Entry 7U0H (electron microscopy, 2.76 A resolution); this record covers chains 1 and g of the 49 polymer chains in the assembly.

== Chain 1 ==
Molecule: 25S rRNA
Source organism: Saccharomyces cerevisiae BY4741
Sequence (3396 nucleotides; numbered 1 to 3396; the number before each row is that of its first residue):
     1 GUUUGACCUC AAAUCAGGUA GGAGUACCCG CUGAACUUAA GCAUAUCAAU AAGCGGAGGA
    61 AAAGAAACCA ACCGGGAUUG CCUUAGUAAC GGCGAGUGAA GCGGCAAAAG CUCAAAUUUG
   121 AAAUCUGGUA CCUUCGGUGC CCGAGUUGUA AUUUGGAGAG GGCAACUUUG GGGCCGUUCC
   181 UUGUCUAUGU UCCUUGGAAC AGGACGUCAU AGAGGGUGAG AAUCCCGUGU GGCGAGGAGU
   241 GCGGUUCUUU GUAAAGUGCC UUCGAAGAGU CGAGUUGUUU GGGAAUGCAG CUCUAAGUGG
   301 GUGGUAAAUU CCAUCUAAAG CUAAAUAUUG GCGAGAGACC GAUAGCGAAC AAGUACAGUG
   361 AUGGAAAGAU GAAAAGAACU UUGAAAAGAG AGUGAAAAAG UACGUGAAAU UGUUGAAAGG
   421 GAAGGGCAUU UGAUCAGACA UGGUGUUUUG UGCCCUCUGC UCCUUGUGGG UAGGGGAAUC
   481 UCGCAUUUCA CUGGGCCAGC AUCAGUUUUG GUGGCAGGAU AAAUCCAUAG GAAUGUAGCU
   541 UGCCUCGGUA AGUAUUAUAG CCUGUGGGAA UACUGCCAGC UGGGACUGAG GACUGCGACG
   601 UAAGUCAAGG AUGCUGGCAU AAUGGUUAUA UGCCGCCCGU CUUGAAACAC GGACCAAGGA
   661 GUCUAACGUC UAUGCGAGUG UUUGGGUGUA AAACCCAUAC GCGUAAUGAA AGUGAACGUA
   721 GGUUGGGGCC UCGCAAGAGG UGCACAAUCG ACCGAUCCUG AUGUCUUCGG AUGGAUUUGA
   781 GUAAGAGCAU AGCUGUUGGG ACCCGAAAGA UGGUGAACUA UGCCUGAAUA GGGUGAAGCC
   841 AGAGGAAACU CUGGUGGAGG CUCGUAGCGG UUCUGACGUG CAAAUCGAUC GUCGAAUUUG
   901 GGUAUAGGGG CGAAAGACUA AUCGAACCAU CUAGUAGCUG GUUCCUGCCG AAGUUUCCCU
   961 CAGGAUAGCA GAAGCUCGUA UCAGUUUUAU GAGGUAAAGC GAAUGAUUAG AGGUUCCGGG
  1021 GUCGAAAUGA CCUUGACCUA UUCUCAAACU UUAAAUAUGU AAGAAGUCCU UGUUACUUAA
  1081 UUGAACGUGG ACAUUUGAAU GAAGAGCUUU UAGUGGGCCA UUUUUGGUAA GCAGAACUGG
  1141 CGAUGCGGGA UGAACCGAAC GUAGAGUUAA GGUGCCGGAA UACACGCUCA UCAGACACCA
  1201 CAAAAGGUGU UAGUUCAUCU AGACAGCCGG ACGGUGGCCA UGGAAGUCGG AAUCCGCUAA
  1261 GGAGUGUGUA ACAACUCACC GGCCGAAUGA ACUAGCCCUG AAAAUGGAUG GCGCUCAAGC
  1321 GUGUUACCUA UACUCUACCG UCAGGGUUGA UAUGAUGCCC UGACGAGUAG GCAGGCGUGG
  1381 AGGUCAGUGA CGAAGCCUAG ACCGUAAGGU CGGGUCGAAC GGCCUCUAGU GCAGAUCUUG
  1441 GUGGUAGUAG CAAAUAUUCA AAUGAGAACU UUGAAGACUG AAGUGGGGAA AGGUUCCACG
  1501 UCAACAGCAG UUGGACGUGG GUUAGUCGAU CCUAAGAGAU GGGGAAGCUC CGUUUCAAAG
  1561 GCCUGAUUUU AUGCAGGCCA CCAUCGAAAG GGAAUCCGGU UAAGAUUCCG GAACCUGGAU
  1621 AUGGAUUCUU CACGGUAACG UAACUGAAUG UGGAGACGUC GGCGCGAGCC CUGGGAGGAG
  1681 UUAUCUUUUC UUCUUAACAG CUUAUCACCC CGGAAUUGGU UUAUCCGGAG AUGGGGUCUU
  1741 AUGGCUGGAA GAGGCCAGCA CCUUUGCUGG CUCCGGUGCG CUUGUGACGG CCCGUGAAAA
  1801 UCCACAGGAA GGAAUAGUUU UCAUGCCAGG UCGUACUGAU AACCGCAGCA GGUCUCCAAG
  1861 GUGAACAGCC UCUAGUUGAU AGAAUAAUGU AGAUAAGGGA AGUCGGCAAA AUAGAUCCGU
  1921 AACUUCGGGA UAAGGAUUGG CUCUAAGGGU CGGGUAGUGA GGGCCUUGGU CAGACGCAGC
  1981 GGGCGUGCUU GUGGACUGCU UGGUGGGGCU UGCUCUGCUA GGCGGACUAC UUGCGUGCCU
  2041 UGUUGUAGAC GGCCUUGGUA GGUCUCUUGU AGACCGUCGC UUGCUACAAU UAACGAUCAA
  2101 CUUAGAACUG GUACGGACAA GGGGAAUCUG ACUGUCUAAU UAAAACAUAG CAUUGCGAUG
  2161 GUCAGAAAGU GAUGUUGACG CAAUGUGAUU UCUGCCCAGU GCUCUGAAUG UCAAAGUGAA
  2221 GAAAUUCAAC CAAGCGCGGG UAAACGGCGG GAGUAACUAU GACUCUCUUA AGGUAGCCAA
  2281 AUGCCUCGUC AUCUAAUUAG UGACGCGCAU GAAUGGAUUA ACGAGAUUCC CACUGUCCCU
  2341 AUCUACUAUC UAGCGAAACC ACAGCCAAGG GAACGGGCUU GGCAGAAUCA GCGGGGAAAG
  2401 AAGACCCUGU UGAGCUUGAC UCUAGUUUGA CAUUGUGAAG AGACAUAGAG GGUGUAGAAU
  2461 AAGUGGGAGC UUCGGCGCCA GUGAAAUACC ACUACCUUUA UAGUUUCUUU ACUUAUUCAA
  2521 UGAAGCGGAG CUGGAAUUCA UUUUCCACGU UCUAGCAUUC AAGGUCCCAU UCGGGGCUGA
  2581 UCCGGGUUGA AGACAUUGUC AGGUGGGGAG UUUGGCUGGG GCGGCACAUC UGUUAAACGA
  2641 UAACGCAGAU GUCCUAAGGG GGGCUCAUGG AGAACAGAAA UCUCCAGUAG AACAAAAGGG
  2701 UAAAAGCCCC CUUGAUUUUG AUUUUCAGUG UGAAUACAAA CCAUGAAAGU GUGGCCUAUC
  2761 GAUCCUUUAG UCCCUCGGAA UUUGAGGCUA GAGGUGCCAG AAAAGUUACC ACAGGGAUAA
  2821 CUGGCUUGUG GCAGUCAAGC GUUCAUAGCG ACAUUGCUUU UUGAUUCUUC GAUGUCGGCU
  2881 CUUCCUAUCA UACCGAAGCA GAAUUCGGUA AGCGUUGGAU UGUUCACCCA CUAAUAGGGA
  2941 ACGUGAGCUG GGUUUAGACC GUCGUGAGAC AGGUUAGUUU UACCCUACUG AUGAAUGUUA
  3001 CCGCAAUAGU AAUUGAACUU AGUACGAGAG GAACAGUUCA UUCGGAUAAU UGGUUUUUGC
  3061 GGCUGUCUGA UCAGGCAUUG CCGCGAAGCU ACCAUCCGCU GGAUUAUGGC UGAACGCCUC
  3121 UAAGUCAGAA UCCAUGCUAG AACGCGGUGA UUUCUUUGCU CCACACAAUA UAGAUGGAUA
  3181 CGAAUAAGGC GUCCUUGUGG CGUCGCUGAA CCAUAGCAGG CUAGCAACGG UGCACUUGGC
  3241 GGAAAGGCCU UGGGUGCUUG CUGGCGAAUU GCAAUGUCAU UUUGCGUGGG GAUAAAUCAU
  3301 UUGUAUACGA CUUAGAUGUA CAACGGGGUA UUGUAAGCAG UAGAGUAGCC UUGUUGUUAC
  3361 GAUCUGCUGA GAUUAAGCCU UUGUUGUCUG AUUUGU
Unresolved in the structure: 1004-1046, 1063-1097, 1350-1353, 1977-2045, 2060-2075, 2193-2315, 2397-2404, 2418-2766, 2792-2802, 2867-2870, 2942-2946, 2951-2956, 2981

== Chain g ==
Name: 60S ribosomal protein L34-A
Source organism: Saccharomyces cerevisiae BY4741
UniProtKB: P87262 (RL34A_YEAST); residues 1-121 here = UniProt positions 1-121
Chain sequence (121 residues; each row starts with the number of its first residue):
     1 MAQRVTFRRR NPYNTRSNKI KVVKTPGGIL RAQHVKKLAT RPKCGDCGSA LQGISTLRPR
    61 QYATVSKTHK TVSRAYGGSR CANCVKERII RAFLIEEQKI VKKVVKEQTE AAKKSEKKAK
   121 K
Unresolved in the structure: 1, 114-121
Ion coordination: Zn2+: Cys44, Cys47, Cys81, Cys84

== How chain 1 and chain g interact ==
Contacting residue pairs (149):
  G826(1) - Thr15(g)  sugar contact
  A827(1) - Asn14(g)  sugar contact
  A828(1) - Asn14(g)  hydrogen bond to the phosphate
  A1481(1) - Ala2(g)  base contact
  A1481(1) - Arg4(g)  hydrogen bond to the base
  G1483(1) - Arg4(g)  hydrogen bond to the base
  G1485(1) - Arg4(g)  hydrogen bond to the base
  G1486(1) - Val5(g)  base contact
  G1486(1) - Thr6(g)  base contact
  G1487(1) - Thr6(g)  sugar contact
  G1487(1) - Pro12(g)  base contact
  G1488(1) - Arg10(g)  hydrogen bond to the sugar
  G1488(1) - Pro12(g)  base contact
  G1488(1) - Tyr13(g)  hydrogen bond to the base
  A1489(1) - Arg10(g)  salt bridge to the phosphate
  A1489(1) - Pro12(g)  sugar contact
  A1489(1) - Tyr13(g)  sugar contact
  C1527(1) - Arg9(g)  salt bridge to the phosphate
  G1528(1) - Arg9(g)  salt bridge to the phosphate
  A1589(1) - Arg10(g)  phosphate contact
  A1589(1) - Asn11(g)  sugar contact
  A1589(1) - Pro12(g)  phosphate contact
  A1589(1) - Tyr13(g)  stacking on the base
  A1589(1) - Thr15(g)  phosphate contact
  G1590(1) - Thr15(g)  hydrogen bond to the phosphate
  G1590(1) - Arg16(g)  hydrogen bond to the phosphate
  G1590(1) - Ser17(g)  hydrogen bond to the phosphate
  G1591(1) - Arg16(g)  salt bridge to the phosphate
  G1591(1) - Ser17(g)  hydrogen bond to the phosphate
  G1591(1) - Lys37(g)  salt bridge to the phosphate
  G1592(1) - Lys37(g)  salt bridge to the phosphate
  G1592(1) - Arg58(g)  salt bridge to the phosphate
  A1593(1) - Arg60(g)  salt bridge to the phosphate
  A1594(1) - Lys36(g)  salt bridge to the phosphate
  U1595(1) - Lys36(g)  salt bridge to the phosphate
  C1597(1) - Arg8(g)  salt bridge to the phosphate
  C1597(1) - Thr25(g)  phosphate contact
  C1597(1) - Pro26(g)  sugar contact
  C1597(1) - Arg31(g)  salt bridge to the phosphate
  G1598(1) - Thr25(g)  hydrogen bond to the phosphate
  G1598(1) - Gly27(g)  hydrogen bond to the phosphate
  G1598(1) - Ile29(g)  phosphate contact
  G1598(1) - Arg31(g)  salt bridge to the phosphate
  U1606(1) - Arg8(g)  hydrogen bond to the sugar
  U1606(1) - Arg9(g)  hydrogen bond to the base
  U1606(1) - His34(g)  base contact
  C1615(1) - Thr64(g)  phosphate contact
  U1616(1) - Thr64(g)  hydrogen bond to the phosphate
  A1638(1) - Gln52(g)  hydrogen bond to the sugar
  A1638(1) - Arg74(g)  salt bridge to the phosphate
  C1639(1) - Gln52(g)  phosphate contact
  C1639(1) - Ser73(g)  hydrogen bond to the base
  C1639(1) - Arg74(g)  salt bridge to the phosphate
  C1639(1) - Ala82(g)  phosphate contact
  G1640(1) - Gly53(g)  phosphate contact
  G1640(1) - Val72(g)  phosphate contact
  G1640(1) - Ser73(g)  hydrogen bond to the base
  U1641(1) - Thr68(g)  base contact
  U1641(1) - Ser73(g)  hydrogen bond to the base
  A1643(1) - Ser66(g)  hydrogen bond to the phosphate
  A1643(1) - Thr68(g)  hydrogen bond to the phosphate
  C1644(1) - Thr68(g)  base contact
  G1652(1) - Gly45(g)  sugar contact
  G1652(1) - Ser79(g)  sugar contact
  G1652(1) - Arg80(g)  sugar contact
  G1653(1) - Pro42(g)  sugar contact
  G1653(1) - Lys43(g)  hydrogen bond to the sugar
  A1654(1) - Thr40(g)  phosphate contact
  A1654(1) - Lys43(g)  phosphate contact
  A1654(1) - Pro59(g)  base contact
  G1655(1) - Thr40(g)  hydrogen bond to the phosphate
  G1655(1) - Arg58(g)  hydrogen bond to the phosphate
  G1655(1) - Pro59(g)  sugar contact
  A1656(1) - Arg16(g)  salt bridge to the phosphate
  A1656(1) - Lys37(g)  salt bridge to the phosphate
  A1656(1) - Arg58(g)  salt bridge to the phosphate
  C1657(1) - Arg16(g)  hydrogen bond to the base
  A1667(1) - Val22(g)  sugar contact
  G1668(1) - Val22(g)  sugar contact
  G1668(1) - Leu30(g)  phosphate contact
  C1669(1) - Ala2(g)  hydrogen bond to the phosphate
  C1669(1) - Lys24(g)  salt bridge to the phosphate
  C1669(1) - Leu30(g)  phosphate contact
  C1670(1) - Ala2(g)  phosphate contact
  U1694(1) - Lys24(g)  sugar contact
  U1694(1) - Thr25(g)  hydrogen bond to the sugar
  U1694(1) - Pro26(g)  base contact
  U1694(1) - Gly28(g)  sugar contact
  U1695(1) - Lys24(g)  salt bridge to the phosphate
  U1695(1) - Thr25(g)  sugar contact
  U1695(1) - Pro26(g)  base contact
  A1696(1) - Val23(g)  sugar contact
  A1696(1) - Lys24(g)  sugar contact
  A1696(1) - Pro26(g)  sugar contact
  A1696(1) - Gln33(g)  phosphate contact
  A1697(1) - Gln33(g)  phosphate contact
  C1708(1) - Gln52(g)  sugar contact
  C1708(1) - Asn83(g)  phosphate contact
  C1709(1) - Asn83(g)  hydrogen bond to the phosphate
  U1737(1) - Gln52(g)  hydrogen bond to the base
  C1738(1) - Gln52(g)  hydrogen bond to the sugar
  C1738(1) - Gly53(g)  hydrogen bond to the sugar
  U1739(1) - Arg41(g)  base contact
  U1739(1) - Ile54(g)  sugar contact
  U1739(1) - Thr56(g)  hydrogen bond to the sugar
  U1740(1) - Ser55(g)  phosphate contact
  U1740(1) - Thr56(g)  hydrogen bond to the phosphate
  A1741(1) - Leu38(g)  sugar contact
  A1750(1) - Pro26(g)  base contact
  A1752(1) - Pro26(g)  base contact
  G1753(1) - Pro26(g)  sugar contact
  G1753(1) - Gly27(g)  sugar contact
  G1784(1) - Lys19(g)  phosphate contact
  U1785(1) - Leu38(g)  sugar contact
  U1801(1) - Arg60(g)  sugar contact
  C1802(1) - Pro59(g)  hydrogen bond to the sugar
  C1802(1) - Arg60(g)  sugar contact
  C1802(1) - Ala63(g)  phosphate contact
  C1803(1) - Tyr62(g)  sugar contact
  C1803(1) - Ala63(g)  sugar contact
  C1803(1) - Lys70(g)  hydrogen bond to the phosphate
  A1804(1) - Lys67(g)  salt bridge to the phosphate
  A1804(1) - Lys70(g)  salt bridge to the phosphate
  A1804(1) - Thr71(g)  phosphate contact
  A1804(1) - Gly78(g)  sugar contact
  A1804(1) - Ser79(g)  sugar contact
  C1805(1) - Lys67(g)  salt bridge to the phosphate
  C1805(1) - Thr71(g)  phosphate contact
  C1805(1) - Tyr76(g)  hydrogen bond to the phosphate
  C1805(1) - Gly78(g)  sugar contact
  C1805(1) - Ser79(g)  sugar contact
  A1806(1) - Ala75(g)  phosphate contact
  A1806(1) - Tyr76(g)  hydrogen bond to the phosphate
  U1821(1) - Ser66(g)  hydrogen bond to the sugar
  U1821(1) - Lys67(g)  hydrogen bond to the sugar
  U1821(1) - Lys70(g)  hydrogen bond to the base
  C1822(1) - Ser66(g)  sugar contact
  U1834(1) - Arg10(g)  phosphate contact
  A1835(1) - Arg10(g)  salt bridge to the phosphate
  C1854(1) - Tyr13(g)  hydrogen bond to the base
  U1855(1) - Pro12(g)  hydrogen bond to the sugar
  U1855(1) - Tyr13(g)  sugar contact
  C1856(1) - Phe7(g)  sugar contact
  C1856(1) - Pro12(g)  sugar contact
  C1857(1) - Arg4(g)  base contact
  C1857(1) - Val5(g)  hydrogen bond to the sugar
  A1858(1) - Arg4(g)  base contact
  A1859(1) - Ala2(g)  sugar contact
  U1873(1) - Arg4(g)  base contact
Other interface residues (no listed pair), chain 1 (81 interface residues in all): C1596, G1617, A1632, C1633, G1634, U1651, A1707, A1749
Other interface residues (no listed pair), chain g (68 interface residues in all): Lys21, Cys44, Leu57, Val65, His69, Gly77

== In short ==
81 residues of chain 1 and 68 residues of chain g are in contact, with 43 hydrogen bonds, 24 salt bridges and
1 aromatic stacking contact. Polar pairs include A1481(1)-Arg4(g), G1483(1)-Arg4(g) and G1485(1)-Arg4(g).
Cys44(g), Cys47(g), Cys81(g) and Cys84(g) coordinate Zn2+.
Here chain 1 is 25S rRNA and chain g is 60S ribosomal protein L34-A, both from Saccharomyces cerevisiae
BY4741. Entry 7U0H (State NE1 nucleolar 60S ribosome biogenesis intermediate - Overall model) was determined
by electron microscopy, deposited together with 7NAD and 7R72.
